7VAN - chains A and D of the 12 polymer chains in the assembly; structure by electron microscopy, 3.00 A resolution.

[Chain A]
Name: V-type ATP synthase alpha chain
From: Thermus thermophilus HB8
Notes: EC 7.1.2.2
Reference sequence: Q56403 (VATA_THET8); residues 1-578 here = UniProt positions 1-578
Chain sequence (578 residues; numbered 1 to 578; the number before each row is that of its first residue):
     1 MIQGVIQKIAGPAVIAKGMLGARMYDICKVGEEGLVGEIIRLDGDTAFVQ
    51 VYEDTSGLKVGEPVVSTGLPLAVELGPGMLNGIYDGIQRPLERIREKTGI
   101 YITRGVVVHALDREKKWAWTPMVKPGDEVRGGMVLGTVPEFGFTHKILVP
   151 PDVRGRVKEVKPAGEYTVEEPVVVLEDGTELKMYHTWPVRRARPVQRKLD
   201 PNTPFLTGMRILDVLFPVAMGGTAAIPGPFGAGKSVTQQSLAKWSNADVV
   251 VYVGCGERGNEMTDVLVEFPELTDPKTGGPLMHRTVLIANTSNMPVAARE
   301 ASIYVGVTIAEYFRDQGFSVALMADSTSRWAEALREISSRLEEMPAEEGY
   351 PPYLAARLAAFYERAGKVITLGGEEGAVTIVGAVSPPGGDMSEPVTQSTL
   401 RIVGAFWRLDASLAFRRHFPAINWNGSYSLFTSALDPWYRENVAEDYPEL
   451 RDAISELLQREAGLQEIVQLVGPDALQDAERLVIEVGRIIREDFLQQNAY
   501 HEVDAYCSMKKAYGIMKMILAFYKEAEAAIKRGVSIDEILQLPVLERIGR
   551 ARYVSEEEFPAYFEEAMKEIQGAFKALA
Construct notes: conflict A232 (Ser in Q56403), S235 (Thr in Q56403)
Ion coordination: Mg2+: S235 (together with ADP, phosphate ion)
Small-molecule neighbours: ADP (adenosine-5'-diphosphate): P229, F230, G231, A232, G233, K234, S235, V236, F419, P420, Q497, N498, A499, Y500

[Chain D]
Name: V-type ATP synthase beta chain
From: Thermus thermophilus HB8
Reference sequence: Q56404 (VATB_THET8); residues 1-478 here = UniProt positions 1-478
Chain sequence (478 residues; row label = number of the first residue in the row):
     1 MDLLKKEYTGITYISGPLLFVENAKDLAYGAIVDIKDGTGRVRGGQVIEV
    51 SEEYAVIQVFEETTGLDLATTSVSLVEDVARLGVSKEMLGRRFNGIGKPI
   101 DGLPPITPEKRLPITGLPLNPVARRKPEQFIQTGISTIDVMNTLVRGQKL
   151 PIFSGSGLPANEIAAQIARQATVRPDLSGEGEKEEPFAVVFAAMGITQRE
   201 LSYFIQEFERTGALSRSVLFLNKADDPTIERILTPRMALTVAEYLAFEHD
   251 YHVLVILTDMTNYCEALREIGAAREEIPGRRGYPGYMYTDLATIYERAGV
   301 VEGKKGSVTQIPILSMPDDDRTHPIPDLTGYITEGQIQLSRELHRKGIYP
   351 PIDPLPSLSRLMNNGVGKGKTREDHKQVSDQLYSAYANGVDIRKLVAIIG
   401 EDALTENDRRYLQFADAFERFFINQGQQNRSIEESLQIAWALLSMLPQGE
   451 LKRISKDHIGKYYGQKLEEIWGAPQALD
Disordered / not traced: 1-4, 475-478

[How chain A and chain D interact]
Contacting residue pairs - 50 pairs, chain A then chain D:
  A22(A) with D67(D)
  R23(A) with G65(D); L66(D)
  M24(A) with I14(D), hydrophobic; T63(D); T64(D); L66(D), hydrogen bond (backbone-backbone)
  Y25(A) with T64(D)
  R41(A) with Y13(D), hydrogen bond; I14(D); S15(D), hydrogen bond
  L42(A) with Y13(D); I14(D), hydrogen bond (backbone-backbone)
  D43(A) with T12(D); Y13(D)
  G44(A) with T12(D), hydrogen bond (backbone-backbone); L68(D)
  D200(A) with S202(D)
  M344(A) with E275(D); I277(D), hydrophobic
  A346(A) with A272(D), hydrophobic
  E347(A) with R268(D), salt bridge; R281(D)
  P352(A) with E269(D)
  A355(A) with E269(D)
  A359(A) with A224(D)
  E363(A) with T197(D); Q198(D)
  Q397(A) with P317(D)
  R401(A) with N262(D); E265(D), salt bridge
  I402(A) with T197(D)
  W424(A) with R345(D)
  N425(A) with R345(D), hydrogen bond
  Y428(A) with S156(D); G157(D)
  L430(A) with G157(D); R199(D)
  F431(A) with R199(D)
  E456(A) with K346(D)
  Q459(A) with E342(D); R345(D), hydrogen bond
  E466(A) with K394(D), salt bridge
  I467(A) with A397(D), hydrophobic; I398(D), hydrophobic
  L476(A) with A397(D)
  Q477(A) with A397(D); I398(D), hydrogen bond (side chain-backbone); I399(D); G400(D)
Other interface residues (no listed pair), chain A (41 interface residues in all): L20, G21, K198, E343, S392, L400, G404, L464, V471, A475, E480
Other interface residues (no listed pair), chain D (43 interface residues in all): E62, A69, K223, D225, T261, A273, G282, D318, V396

[In short]
Chain A and chain D form an interface of 41 and 43 residues respectively, with 8 hydrogen bonds and 3 salt
bridges. Among the polar pairs are E347(A)-R268(D), R401(A)-E265(D) and E466(A)-K394(D). Ligands of chain A:
ADP.
Here chain A is V-type ATP synthase alpha chain and chain D is V-type ATP synthase beta chain, both from
Thermus thermophilus HB8. Entry 7VAN (V1EG of V/A-ATPase from Thermus thermophilus, high ATP, state2-1) was
determined by electron microscopy, deposited together with 7VAI, 7VAJ, 7VAK, 7VAL, 7VAM, 7VAO and 11 further
entries.
